PDB entry 6N89 | electron microscopy, 7.50 A resolution (low resolution: residue-level contacts below are approximate; hydrogen-bond / salt-bridge calls are withheld) | chains A and B

# Chain A
Molecule: Importin subunit beta-1
Organism: Homo sapiens
UniProt: Q14974 (IMB1_HUMAN); numbering as in UniProt (aligned over 1-876)
Chain sequence (876 residues; row label = number of the first residue in the row):
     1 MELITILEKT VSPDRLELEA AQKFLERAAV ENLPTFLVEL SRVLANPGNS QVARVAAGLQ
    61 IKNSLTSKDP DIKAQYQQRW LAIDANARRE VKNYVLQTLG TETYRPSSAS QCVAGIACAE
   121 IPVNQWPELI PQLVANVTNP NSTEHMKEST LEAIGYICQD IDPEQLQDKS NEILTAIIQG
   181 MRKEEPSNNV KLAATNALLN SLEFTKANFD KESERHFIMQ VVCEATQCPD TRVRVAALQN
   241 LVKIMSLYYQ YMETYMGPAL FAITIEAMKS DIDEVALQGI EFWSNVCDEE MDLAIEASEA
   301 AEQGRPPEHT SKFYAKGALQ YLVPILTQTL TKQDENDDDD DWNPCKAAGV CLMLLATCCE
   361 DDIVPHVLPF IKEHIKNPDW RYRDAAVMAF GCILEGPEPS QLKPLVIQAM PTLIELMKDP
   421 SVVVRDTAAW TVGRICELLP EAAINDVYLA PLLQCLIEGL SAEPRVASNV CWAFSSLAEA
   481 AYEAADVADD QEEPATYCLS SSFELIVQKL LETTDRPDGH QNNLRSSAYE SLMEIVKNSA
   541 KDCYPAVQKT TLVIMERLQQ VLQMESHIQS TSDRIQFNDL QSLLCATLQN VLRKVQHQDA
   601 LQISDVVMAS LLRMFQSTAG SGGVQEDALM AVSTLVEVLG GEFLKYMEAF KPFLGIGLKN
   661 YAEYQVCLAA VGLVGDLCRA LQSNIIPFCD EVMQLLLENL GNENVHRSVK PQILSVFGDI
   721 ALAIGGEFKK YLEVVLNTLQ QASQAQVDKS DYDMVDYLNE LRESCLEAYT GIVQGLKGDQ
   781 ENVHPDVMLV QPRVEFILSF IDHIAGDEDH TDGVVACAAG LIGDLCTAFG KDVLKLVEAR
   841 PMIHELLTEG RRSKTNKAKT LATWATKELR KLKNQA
Disordered / not traced: 874-876
From the paper describing this entry:
  - mutagenesis - L174S/T175A/I178D/E214A/F217A/I218D: unchanged binding to Histone H1.0 (chain B)

# Chain B
Molecule: Histone H1.0
Organism: Homo sapiens
UniProt: P07305 (H10_HUMAN); residues 1-194 here = UniProt positions 1-194
Chain sequence (194 residues; each row starts with the number of its first residue):
     1 MTENSTSAPA AKPKRAKASK KSTDHPKYSD MIVAAIQAEK NRAGSSRQSI QKYIKSHYKV
    61 GENADSQIKL SIKRLVTTGV LKQTKGVGAS GSFRLAKSDE PKKSVAFKKT KKEIKKVATP
   121 KKASKPKKAA SKAPTKKPKA TPVKKAKKKL AATPKKAKKP KTVKAKPVKA SKPKKAKPVK
   181 PKAKSSAKRA GKKK
Disordered / not traced: 1-23, 98-194
Swiss-Prot annotation at these positions:
  - modified residue: M1 (N-acetylmethionine), T2 (N-acetylthreonine), N4 (Deamidated asparagine), R42 (Citrulline), S104 (ADP-ribosylserine)
  - natural variant: M1 (M1MLGKGRQRRRRQRQRQSPVPRPSDRPAGLGLAKPARRALPTPEPGRKSSDSSLASPGAALQTGPVVRGSGADPEAGFAQPPTRAGPLEGAFNSRTRQATM: In RNA edited version)

# Chain A / chain B interface
Contacting residue pairs (2):
  K68(A) - Y58(B)
  K68(A) - K59(B)

# Overview
1 residues of chain A face 2 of chain B across their interface. The paper reports that
L174S/T175A/I178D/E214A/F217A/I218D of chain A leave binding to Histone H1.0 (chain B) unchanged.
Here chain A is Importin subunit beta-1 and chain B is Histone H1.0, both from Homo sapiens. Entry 6N89
(Cryo-EM structure of the Importin beta:Histone H1.0 complex) was determined by electron microscopy, deposited
together with 6N88.
